PDB entry 5HFJ | X-ray diffraction, 3.10 A resolution | chains A and B

Chain A (and B):
Protein: Adenine specific DNA methyltransferase (DpnA)
Source organism: Helicobacter pylori (strain ATCC 700392 / 26695)
Notes: chain B of this document is another copy of the same molecule, construct and numbering; everything in this record applies to it too
UniProt: O24891 (O24891_HELPY); residues 1-232 here = UniProt positions 1-232
Amino-acid sequence (232 residues; numbered 1 to 232; the number before each row is that of its first residue):
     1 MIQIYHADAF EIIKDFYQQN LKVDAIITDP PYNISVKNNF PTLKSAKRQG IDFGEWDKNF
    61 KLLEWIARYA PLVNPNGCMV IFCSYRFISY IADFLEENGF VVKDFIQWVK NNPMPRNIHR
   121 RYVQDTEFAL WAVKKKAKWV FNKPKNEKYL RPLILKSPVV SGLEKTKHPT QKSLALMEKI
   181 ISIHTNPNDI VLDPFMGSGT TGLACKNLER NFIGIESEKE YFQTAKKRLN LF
Unresolved in the structure: 33-58, 169-172, 232 (chain B: 32-58, 157-164, 230-232)
Ligand contacts: S-adenosylmethionine (SAM): Ala7, Asp8, Ala9, Phe10, Asp29, Pro30, Pro31, Lys165, Lys167, His168, Ser173, Pro194, Phe195, Met196, Gly197, Ser198, Gly199, Thr200, Ile215, Glu216, Ser217, Glu218, Tyr221
Reported in the primary citation:
  - self-association interface (contacts with another copy of this molecule): Arg86, Asp93, Glu96
  - binding site for S-adenosylmethionine: Ala7 to Ala9, Asp29 to Pro31, Lys165 to Lys167, His168, Phe195, Ser198, Thr200, Glu216 to Glu218
  - catalytic residues: Asp29 (proposed by the authors, not directly observed)
  - mutagenesis - D8A (212 +/- 11 uM), H168A (471 +/- 51 uM), G197A, S198A (242 +/- 32 uM), T200A (252 +/- 28 uM): decreased binding to S-adenosylmethionine
  - mutagenesis - D29A, E216A: abolished catalytic activity
  - mutagenesis - M196A, G199A: unchanged binding to S-adenosylmethionine
  - mutagenesis - N111T, M196A, G199A: unchanged catalytic activity
  - mutagenesis - F195A: decreased expression
  - mutagenesis - P41S: decreased catalytic activity on 5'-GGAG-3'
  - mutagenesis - P41S: unchanged catalytic activity on 5'-GAGG-3' or 5'-GAAG-3'
  - specificity-determining residues: Pro41

How chain A and chain B interact:
Residue-residue contacts (93):
  Tyr85(A) - Ile88(B)
  Tyr85(A) - Ser89(B)  hydrogen bond (backbone-side chain)
  Tyr85(A) - Lys103(B)
  Tyr85(A) - Asp104(B)
  Tyr85(A) - Phe105(B)  hydrophobic
  Arg86(A) - Ser89(B)  hydrogen bond (backbone-side chain)
  Arg86(A) - Ala92(B)
  Arg86(A) - Asp93(B)  salt bridge
  Arg86(A) - Glu96(B)  salt bridge
  Phe87(A) - Ser89(B)
  Ile88(A) - Tyr85(B)
  Ile88(A) - Ile88(B)  hydrophobic
  Ile88(A) - Ser89(B)  hydrogen bond (backbone-side chain)
  Ser89(A) - Tyr85(B)  hydrogen bond (side chain-backbone)
  Ser89(A) - Arg86(B)  hydrogen bond (side chain-backbone)
  Ser89(A) - Phe87(B)
  Ser89(A) - Ile88(B)  hydrogen bond (side chain-backbone)
  Ser89(A) - Ser89(B)  hydrogen bond (side chain-backbone)
  Tyr90(A) - Ser89(B)
  Tyr90(A) - Tyr90(B)  hydrophobic
  Tyr90(A) - Asp93(B)  hydrogen bond
  Ala92(A) - Arg86(B)
  Asp93(A) - Arg86(B)  salt bridge
  Asp93(A) - Tyr90(B)  hydrogen bond
  Glu96(A) - Arg86(B)  salt bridge
  Val102(A) - Arg121(B)
  Lys103(A) - Arg121(B)  hydrogen bond (backbone-side chain)
  Asp104(A) - Tyr85(B)
  Asp104(A) - Tyr122(B)
  Asp104(A) - Gln124(B)  hydrogen bond
  Phe105(A) - Tyr85(B)  hydrophobic
  Phe105(A) - Thr126(B)
  Phe105(A) - Phe128(B)  hydrophobic
  Ile106(A) - Tyr122(B)  hydrophobic
  Gln107(A) - Gln107(B)  hydrogen bond
  Pro113(A) - Lys148(B)
  Pro115(A) - Lys148(B)
  Ile118(A) - Phe141(B)
  Ile118(A) - Lys143(B)
  Ile118(A) - Glu147(B)
  Ile118(A) - Lys148(B)
  His119(A) - Phe141(B)
  His119(A) - Lys143(B)
  Arg120(A) - Lys138(B)
  Arg120(A) - Trp139(B)  hydrogen bond (side chain-backbone)
  Arg120(A) - Phe141(B)
  Arg121(A) - Lys103(B)  hydrogen bond (side chain-backbone)
  Arg121(A) - Phe141(B)
  Tyr122(A) - Asp104(B)
  Tyr122(A) - Ile106(B)
  Tyr122(A) - Trp131(B)  hydrophobic
  Tyr122(A) - Phe141(B)
  Tyr122(A) - Tyr149(B)  hydrophobic
  Tyr122(A) - Leu150(B)  hydrophobic
  Tyr122(A) - Ile183(B)
  Tyr122(A) - His184(B)  hydrogen bond
  Val123(A) - Lys148(B)
  Val123(A) - Tyr149(B)
  Val123(A) - Leu150(B)
  Gln124(A) - Asp104(B)  hydrogen bond
  Asp125(A) - Tyr149(B)
  Asp125(A) - Leu150(B)
  Thr126(A) - Phe105(B)
  Phe128(A) - Phe105(B)  hydrophobic
  Phe128(A) - Phe128(B)  hydrophobic
  Trp131(A) - Arg120(B)
  Trp131(A) - Tyr122(B)  hydrophobic
  Lys138(A) - Arg120(B)
  Trp139(A) - Arg120(B)  hydrogen bond (side chain-backbone)
  Val140(A) - Arg120(B)  hydrogen bond (backbone-side chain)
  Phe141(A) - Ile118(B)
  Phe141(A) - His119(B)
  Phe141(A) - Arg120(B)
  Phe141(A) - Arg121(B)
  Phe141(A) - Tyr122(B)
  Lys143(A) - Ile118(B)
  Lys143(A) - His119(B)
  Glu147(A) - Ile118(B)
  Lys148(A) - Pro115(B)
  Lys148(A) - Val123(B)
  Tyr149(A) - Lys110(B)  hydrogen bond (side chain-backbone)
  Tyr149(A) - Asn111(B)
  Tyr149(A) - Tyr122(B)
  Tyr149(A) - Val123(B)  hydrophobic
  Tyr149(A) - Asp125(B)
  Leu150(A) - Tyr122(B)
  Leu150(A) - Val123(B)
  Leu150(A) - Asp125(B)
  Leu150(A) - Thr126(B)
  Arg151(A) - Gln107(B)
  Arg151(A) - Arg151(B)
  Ile183(A) - Tyr122(B)
  His184(A) - Tyr122(B)  hydrogen bond
Other interface residues (no listed pair), chain A (43 interface residues in all): Asn111, Leu130, Pro152
Other interface residues (no listed pair), chain B (45 interface residues in all): Val102, Val109, Pro113, Leu130, Val140, Lys145

Summary:
Chain A and chain B form an interface of 43 and 45 residues respectively; the contacts include 20 hydrogen
bonds and 4 salt bridges. Among the polar pairs are Arg86(A)-Asp93(B), Arg86(A)-Glu96(B) and
Tyr85(A)-Ser89(B). From the paper: the catalytic residue Asp29(A); D8A, H168A and G197A of chain A, among
others, reduce binding to S-adenosylmethionine; 12 substitutions were tested in all.
Chain A and chain B are both Adenine specific DNA methyltransferase (DpnA) (Helicobacter pylori (strain ATCC
700392 / 26695)); the structure, crystal structure of M1.HpyAVI-SAM complex, was determined by X-ray
diffraction, deposited together with 5HEK.
